PDB entry 8II3 | X-ray diffraction, 1.40 A resolution | chains A and B

Chain A (and B):
Name: Transthyretin
Organism: Homo sapiens
Notes: chain B of this document is another copy of the same molecule, construct and numbering; everything in this record applies to it too
UniProt: P02766 (TTHY_HUMAN); residues -19 to 127 here correspond to UniProt positions 1-147 (UniProt number = residue number + 20)
Chain sequence (159 residues; row label = number of the first residue in the row; numbers below 1 keep their minus sign (Met-31 is residue -31)):
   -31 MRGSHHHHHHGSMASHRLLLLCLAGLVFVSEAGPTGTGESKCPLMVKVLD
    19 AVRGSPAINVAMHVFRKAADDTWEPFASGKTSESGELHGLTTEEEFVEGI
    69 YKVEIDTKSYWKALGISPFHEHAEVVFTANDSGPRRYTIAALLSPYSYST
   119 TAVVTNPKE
Unresolved in the structure: -31 to 9, 125-127
Sequence notes: initiating methionine (-31); expression tag (-30 to -20); engineered mutation Met30 (Val50 in P02766)
Ligand contacts: PKK ([3,5-bis(iodanyl)-4-oxidanyl-phenyl]-(2-ethyl-6-oxidanyl-1-benzofuran-3-yl)methanone): Lys15, Val16, Leu17, Thr106, Ala108, Ala109, Leu110, Ser117

Chain A / chain B interface:
Residue-residue contacts - 40 pairs, chain A then chain B:
  Ile68(A) - Glu89(B)
  Phe87(A) - Phe95(B)
  Phe87(A) - Thr96(B)
  Phe87(A) - Tyr105(B)  hydrophobic
  Phe87(A) - Ile107(B)  hydrophobic
  Phe87(A) - Ala120(B)  hydrophobic
  Phe87(A) - Val122(B)  hydrophobic
  His88(A) - Val93(B)
  His88(A) - Val94(B)
  Glu89(A) - Ile68(B)
  Glu89(A) - Val94(B)  hydrogen bond (backbone-backbone)
  Glu89(A) - Thr96(B)  hydrogen bond
  His90(A) - Val94(B)
  Glu92(A) - Glu92(B)
  Glu92(A) - Val94(B)
  Glu92(A) - Tyr116(B)  hydrogen bond (backbone-side chain)
  Val93(A) - His88(B)
  Val94(A) - His88(B)
  Val94(A) - Glu89(B)  hydrogen bond (backbone-backbone)
  Val94(A) - His90(B)
  Phe95(A) - Phe87(B)  hydrophobic
  Thr96(A) - Glu89(B)  hydrogen bond
  Tyr105(A) - Phe87(B)  hydrophobic
  Ile107(A) - Phe87(B)  hydrophobic
  Tyr114(A) - Thr119(B)  hydrogen bond (backbone-side chain)
  Tyr114(A) - Ala120(B)  hydrogen bond (backbone-backbone)
  Ser115(A) - Thr118(B)  hydrogen bond (side chain-backbone)
  Ser115(A) - Thr119(B)
  Tyr116(A) - Glu92(B)  hydrogen bond (side chain-backbone)
  Tyr116(A) - Ser117(B)
  Tyr116(A) - Thr118(B)  hydrogen bond (backbone-backbone)
  Ser117(A) - Tyr116(B)
  Ser117(A) - Ser117(B)
  Thr118(A) - Ser115(B)  hydrogen bond (backbone-side chain)
  Thr118(A) - Tyr116(B)  hydrogen bond (backbone-backbone)
  Thr119(A) - Tyr114(B)  hydrogen bond (side chain-backbone)
  Thr119(A) - Ser115(B)
  Ala120(A) - Phe87(B)  hydrophobic
  Ala120(A) - Tyr114(B)  hydrogen bond (backbone-backbone)
  Val122(A) - Tyr114(B)  hydrophobic
Other interface residues (no listed pair), chain A (21 interface residues in all): Lys76
Other interface residues (no listed pair), chain B (21 interface residues in all): Lys76

Overview:
The chain A/chain B interface involves 21 residues from each chain; the contacts include 14 hydrogen bonds.
Among the polar pairs are Glu89(A)-Thr96(B), Glu92(A)-Tyr116(B) and Tyr114(A)-Thr119(B). Ligands of chain A:
compound PKK.
Chain A and chain B are both Transthyretin (Homo sapiens); the structure, Crystal structure of V30M-TTR in
complex with 6-hydroxy BID, was determined by X-ray diffraction together with 8II1, 8II2 and 8II4 from the
same study.
